PDB entry 5G2P | X-ray diffraction, 1.89 A resolution | chains C and D of the 4 polymer chains in the assembly

== Chain C (and D) ==
Molecule: Transaminase
Organism: Arthrobacter sp
Notes: EC 2.6.1.-; chain D of this document is another copy of the same molecule, construct and numbering; everything in this record applies to it too
Amino-acid sequence (485 residues; numbered 1 to 485; the number before each row is that of its first residue):
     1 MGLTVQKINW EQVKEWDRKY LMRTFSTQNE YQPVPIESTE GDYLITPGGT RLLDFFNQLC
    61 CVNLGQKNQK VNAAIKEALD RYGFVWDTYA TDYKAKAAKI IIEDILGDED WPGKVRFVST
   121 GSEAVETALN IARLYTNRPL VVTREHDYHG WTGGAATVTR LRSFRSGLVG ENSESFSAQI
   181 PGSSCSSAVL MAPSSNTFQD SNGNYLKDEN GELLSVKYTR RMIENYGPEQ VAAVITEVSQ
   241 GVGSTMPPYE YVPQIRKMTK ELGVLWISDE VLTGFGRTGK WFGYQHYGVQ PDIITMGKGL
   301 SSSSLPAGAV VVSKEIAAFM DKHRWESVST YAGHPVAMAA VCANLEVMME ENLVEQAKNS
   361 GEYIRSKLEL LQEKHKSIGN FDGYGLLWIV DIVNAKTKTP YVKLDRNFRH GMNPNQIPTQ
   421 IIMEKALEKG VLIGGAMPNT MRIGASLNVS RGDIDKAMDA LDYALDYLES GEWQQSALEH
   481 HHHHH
Not modelled in the structure: 1-6, 184-186, 200-202, 474-485 (chain D: 1-6, 184-186, 201-202, 474-485)
Glycans and other covalent adducts: pyridoxal phosphate (PLP) linked to Lys-298
Ligand contacts: pyridoxal phosphate (PLP): Thr-120, Gly-121, Ser-122, Val-125, Tyr-148, His-149, Gly-150, Trp-151, Glu-237, Asp-269, Val-271, Leu-272

== Chain C / chain D interface ==
Pairs across the interface (298; chain C residue first):
  Ile-8(C) / Arg-81(D)
  Ile-8(C) / Asp-92(D)
  Trp-10(C) / Arg-81(D)
  Trp-10(C) / Asp-92(D)
  Val-13(C) / Thr-91(D)
  Val-13(C) / Asp-92(D)
  Val-13(C) / Ala-95(D)
  Trp-16(C) / Ala-95(D)  hydrophobic
  Trp-16(C) / Lys-96(D)
  Trp-16(C) / Lys-99(D)
  Asp-17(C) / Ala-90(D)
  Asp-17(C) / Ala-95(D)
  Arg-18(C) / Lys-114(D)  hydrogen bond (backbone-side chain)
  Lys-19(C) / Gly-113(D)
  Lys-19(C) / Lys-114(D)
  Tyr-20(C) / Ala-98(D)  hydrophobic
  Tyr-20(C) / Lys-99(D)
  Tyr-20(C) / Ile-102(D)  hydrophobic
  Tyr-20(C) / Glu-103(D)  hydrogen bond
  Tyr-20(C) / Gly-113(D)
  Tyr-20(C) / Lys-114(D)
  Tyr-20(C) / Val-115(D)  hydrogen bond (backbone-backbone)
  Leu-21(C) / Lys-94(D)
  Leu-21(C) / Ala-98(D)  hydrophobic
  Leu-21(C) / Lys-114(D)  hydrogen bond (backbone-side chain)
  Leu-21(C) / Val-115(D)
  Leu-21(C) / Phe-117(D)  hydrophobic
  Met-22(C) / Lys-114(D)
  Met-22(C) / Val-115(D)  hydrogen bond (backbone-backbone)
  Met-22(C) / Arg-116(D)
  Met-22(C) / Ile-131(D)  hydrophobic
  Met-22(C) / Met-320(D)  hydrophobic
  Met-22(C) / Trp-325(D)  hydrophobic
  Arg-23(C) / Lys-114(D)
  Arg-23(C) / Asp-321(D)
  Arg-23(C) / Trp-325(D)
  Thr-24(C) / Asp-87(D)
  Thr-24(C) / Arg-116(D)
  Thr-24(C) / Trp-325(D)
  Thr-24(C) / Ser-327(D)
  Phe-25(C) / Arg-324(D)
  Phe-25(C) / Trp-325(D)  hydrogen bond (backbone-backbone)
  Phe-25(C) / Glu-326(D)
  Phe-25(C) / Ser-327(D)
  Phe-25(C) / Val-328(D)  hydrophobic
  Ser-26(C) / His-323(D)
  Thr-27(C) / Asp-321(D)
  Thr-27(C) / Lys-322(D)
  Thr-27(C) / His-323(D)
  Thr-27(C) / Arg-324(D)
  Gln-28(C) / Lys-114(D)  hydrogen bond
  Gln-28(C) / Asp-321(D)  hydrogen bond (backbone-backbone)
  Glu-30(C) / Arg-324(D)  salt bridge
  Val-34(C) / Tyr-89(D)
  Val-34(C) / Ala-90(D)  hydrogen bond (backbone-backbone)
  Pro-35(C) / Ala-90(D)
  Ile-36(C) / Tyr-82(D)  hydrogen bond (backbone-side chain)
  Ile-36(C) / Val-85(D)  hydrophobic
  Ile-36(C) / Tyr-89(D)  hydrophobic
  Ile-36(C) / Ala-90(D)  hydrogen bond (backbone-backbone)
  Ile-36(C) / Thr-91(D)
  Glu-37(C) / Arg-81(D)  salt bridge
  Glu-37(C) / Tyr-82(D)  hydrogen bond (backbone-side chain)
  Ser-38(C) / Arg-81(D)
  Thr-39(C) / Arg-81(D)  hydrogen bond (backbone-backbone)
  Thr-39(C) / Gly-83(D)
  Leu-44(C) / Tyr-89(D)
  Gln-58(C) / Phe-84(D)
  Gln-58(C) / Val-85(D)
  Gln-58(C) / Trp-86(D)  hydrogen bond (side chain-backbone)
  Gln-58(C) / Tyr-89(D)
  Leu-59(C) / Trp-86(D)
  Leu-59(C) / Val-328(D)  hydrophobic
  Leu-59(C) / Thr-330(D)
  Cys-61(C) / Phe-84(D)  hydrophobic
  Cys-61(C) / Thr-330(D)
  Val-62(C) / Phe-84(D)  hydrophobic
  Gln-66(C) / Gly-83(D)
  Gln-66(C) / Phe-84(D)  hydrogen bond (side chain-backbone)
  Lys-67(C) / Leu-79(D)
  Lys-67(C) / Asp-80(D)  hydrogen bond (side chain-backbone)
  Lys-67(C) / Arg-81(D)
  Lys-67(C) / Tyr-82(D)
  Lys-67(C) / Gly-83(D)
  Asn-72(C) / Leu-79(D)  hydrogen bond (side chain-backbone)
  Asn-72(C) / Tyr-82(D)  hydrogen bond (side chain-backbone)
  Ile-75(C) / Leu-79(D)  hydrophobic
  Lys-76(C) / Lys-76(D)
  Lys-76(C) / Asp-80(D)  salt bridge
  Leu-79(C) / Lys-67(D)
  Leu-79(C) / Asn-72(D)  hydrogen bond (backbone-side chain)
  Leu-79(C) / Ile-75(D)  hydrophobic
  Asp-80(C) / Lys-67(D)  hydrogen bond (backbone-side chain)
  Asp-80(C) / Lys-76(D)  salt bridge
  Arg-81(C) / Ile-8(D)
  Arg-81(C) / Trp-10(D)
  Arg-81(C) / Glu-37(D)  salt bridge
  Arg-81(C) / Ser-38(D)
  Arg-81(C) / Thr-39(D)  hydrogen bond (backbone-backbone)
  Arg-81(C) / Lys-67(D)
  Tyr-82(C) / Ile-36(D)  hydrogen bond (side chain-backbone)
  Tyr-82(C) / Glu-37(D)  hydrogen bond (side chain-backbone)
  Tyr-82(C) / Lys-67(D)
  Tyr-82(C) / Asn-72(D)  hydrogen bond (backbone-side chain)
  Gly-83(C) / Thr-39(D)
  Gly-83(C) / Gln-66(D)
  Gly-83(C) / Lys-67(D)
  Phe-84(C) / Gln-58(D)
  Phe-84(C) / Cys-61(D)  hydrophobic
  Phe-84(C) / Val-62(D)  hydrophobic
  Phe-84(C) / Gln-66(D)  hydrogen bond (backbone-side chain)
  Phe-84(C) / Ser-303(D)
  Val-85(C) / Ile-36(D)  hydrophobic
  Val-85(C) / Gln-58(D)
  Trp-86(C) / Gln-58(D)  hydrogen bond (backbone-side chain)
  Trp-86(C) / Leu-59(D)  hydrophobic
  Asp-87(C) / Thr-24(D)
  Tyr-89(C) / Val-34(D)
  Tyr-89(C) / Ile-36(D)  hydrophobic
  Tyr-89(C) / Leu-44(D)
  Tyr-89(C) / Gln-58(D)
  Tyr-89(C) / Leu-432(D)
  Ala-90(C) / Asp-17(D)
  Ala-90(C) / Val-34(D)  hydrogen bond (backbone-backbone)
  Ala-90(C) / Pro-35(D)
  Ala-90(C) / Ile-36(D)  hydrogen bond (backbone-backbone)
  Thr-91(C) / Val-13(D)
  Thr-91(C) / Ile-36(D)
  Asp-92(C) / Ile-8(D)
  Asp-92(C) / Trp-10(D)
  Asp-92(C) / Val-13(D)
  Lys-94(C) / Leu-21(D)
  Ala-95(C) / Val-13(D)
  Ala-95(C) / Trp-16(D)  hydrophobic
  Ala-95(C) / Asp-17(D)
  Lys-96(C) / Trp-16(D)
  Ala-98(C) / Tyr-20(D)  hydrophobic
  Ala-98(C) / Leu-21(D)  hydrophobic
  Lys-99(C) / Trp-16(D)
  Lys-99(C) / Tyr-20(D)
  Ile-102(C) / Tyr-20(D)  hydrophobic
  Glu-103(C) / Tyr-20(D)  hydrogen bond
  Gly-113(C) / Lys-19(D)
  Gly-113(C) / Tyr-20(D)
  Lys-114(C) / Arg-18(D)  hydrogen bond (side chain-backbone)
  Lys-114(C) / Lys-19(D)
  Lys-114(C) / Tyr-20(D)
  Lys-114(C) / Leu-21(D)  hydrogen bond (side chain-backbone)
  Lys-114(C) / Met-22(D)
  Lys-114(C) / Arg-23(D)
  Lys-114(C) / Gln-28(D)  hydrogen bond
  Val-115(C) / Tyr-20(D)  hydrogen bond (backbone-backbone)
  Val-115(C) / Leu-21(D)
  Val-115(C) / Met-22(D)  hydrogen bond (backbone-backbone)
  Arg-116(C) / Met-22(D)
  Arg-116(C) / Thr-24(D)
  Phe-117(C) / Leu-21(D)  hydrophobic
  Ser-119(C) / Thr-120(D)
  Ser-119(C) / Tyr-331(D)
  Thr-120(C) / Ser-119(D)
  Thr-120(C) / Glu-123(D)  hydrogen bond
  Glu-123(C) / Thr-120(D)  hydrogen bond
  Glu-123(C) / Trp-151(D)
  Glu-126(C) / Trp-151(D)
  Glu-126(C) / Thr-152(D)
  Glu-126(C) / Gly-153(D)  hydrogen bond (side chain-backbone)
  Thr-127(C) / Trp-151(D)
  Asn-130(C) / Ile-180(D)
  Ile-131(C) / Met-22(D)  hydrophobic
  Arg-133(C) / Ile-180(D)
  Arg-133(C) / Pro-181(D)
  Leu-134(C) / Ser-166(D)
  Leu-134(C) / Leu-168(D)  hydrophobic
  Leu-134(C) / Gln-179(D)
  Leu-134(C) / Ile-180(D)  hydrophobic
  Asn-137(C) / Pro-181(D)
  Arg-138(C) / Pro-181(D)
  Pro-139(C) / Pro-181(D)
  Tyr-148(C) / Val-328(D)  hydrogen bond (side chain-backbone)
  Trp-151(C) / Glu-123(D)
  Trp-151(C) / Glu-126(D)
  Trp-151(C) / Thr-127(D)
  Trp-151(C) / Val-328(D)
  Trp-151(C) / Ser-329(D)
  Thr-152(C) / Glu-123(D)
  Thr-152(C) / Glu-126(D)
  Gly-153(C) / Glu-126(D)  hydrogen bond (backbone-side chain)
  Gly-153(C) / Gly-154(D)
  Gly-154(C) / Gly-153(D)
  Arg-162(C) / Glu-326(D)
  Ser-163(C) / Glu-326(D)
  Phe-164(C) / Glu-326(D)
  Phe-164(C) / Val-328(D)  hydrophobic
  Arg-165(C) / Glu-326(D)
  Ser-166(C) / Leu-134(D)
  Ser-166(C) / Trp-325(D)  hydrogen bond (backbone-side chain)
  Ser-166(C) / Glu-326(D)  hydrogen bond (backbone-backbone)
  Ser-166(C) / Ser-327(D)  hydrogen bond
  Gly-167(C) / Arg-324(D)
  Gly-167(C) / Trp-325(D)
  Gly-167(C) / Glu-326(D)  hydrogen bond (backbone-backbone)
  Leu-168(C) / Phe-319(D)  hydrophobic
  Leu-168(C) / His-323(D)
  Leu-168(C) / Arg-324(D)
  Leu-168(C) / Trp-325(D)
  Val-169(C) / His-323(D)
  Val-169(C) / Arg-324(D)  hydrogen bond (backbone-backbone)
  Val-169(C) / Glu-326(D)
  Gly-170(C) / Arg-324(D)
  Glu-171(C) / Arg-324(D)
  Asn-172(C) / Arg-324(D)  hydrogen bond
  Phe-176(C) / His-323(D)
  Ile-180(C) / Asn-130(D)
  Ile-180(C) / Arg-133(D)
  Ile-180(C) / Leu-134(D)  hydrophobic
  Pro-181(C) / Arg-133(D)
  Pro-181(C) / Asn-137(D)
  Pro-181(C) / Arg-138(D)
  Pro-181(C) / Pro-139(D)
  Lys-298(C) / Thr-330(D)
  Lys-298(C) / Tyr-331(D)  hydrogen bond (backbone-side chain)
  Ser-301(C) / Tyr-331(D)
  Ser-303(C) / Phe-84(D)
  Ser-303(C) / Tyr-331(D)
  Ser-303(C) / His-334(D)  hydrogen bond (backbone-side chain)
  Ser-304(C) / His-334(D)  hydrogen bond (backbone-side chain)
  Leu-305(C) / Leu-305(D)  hydrophobic
  Leu-305(C) / His-334(D)
  Pro-306(C) / Tyr-331(D)  hydrophobic
  Ala-307(C) / Tyr-331(D)
  Phe-319(C) / Leu-168(D)  hydrophobic
  Met-320(C) / Met-22(D)  hydrophobic
  Met-320(C) / Leu-168(D)  hydrophobic
  Asp-321(C) / Arg-23(D)
  Asp-321(C) / Thr-27(D)
  Asp-321(C) / Gln-28(D)  hydrogen bond (backbone-backbone)
  Lys-322(C) / Thr-27(D)
  His-323(C) / Ser-26(D)
  His-323(C) / Thr-27(D)
  His-323(C) / Leu-168(D)
  His-323(C) / Val-169(D)
  His-323(C) / Phe-176(D)
  Arg-324(C) / Phe-25(D)
  Arg-324(C) / Thr-27(D)
  Arg-324(C) / Glu-30(D)  salt bridge
  Arg-324(C) / Gly-167(D)
  Arg-324(C) / Leu-168(D)
  Arg-324(C) / Val-169(D)  hydrogen bond (backbone-backbone)
  Arg-324(C) / Gly-170(D)
  Arg-324(C) / Glu-171(D)
  Arg-324(C) / Asn-172(D)  hydrogen bond
  Arg-324(C) / His-410(D)  hydrogen bond (side chain-backbone)
  Arg-324(C) / Gly-411(D)  hydrogen bond (side chain-backbone)
  Arg-324(C) / Met-412(D)  hydrogen bond (side chain-backbone)
  Arg-324(C) / Pro-414(D)
  Trp-325(C) / Met-22(D)  hydrophobic
  Trp-325(C) / Arg-23(D)
  Trp-325(C) / Thr-24(D)
  Trp-325(C) / Phe-25(D)  hydrogen bond (backbone-backbone)
  Trp-325(C) / Ser-166(D)  hydrogen bond (side chain-backbone)
  Trp-325(C) / Gly-167(D)
  Trp-325(C) / Leu-168(D)
  Glu-326(C) / Phe-25(D)
  Glu-326(C) / Arg-162(D)
  Glu-326(C) / Ser-163(D)
  Glu-326(C) / Phe-164(D)
  Glu-326(C) / Arg-165(D)
  Glu-326(C) / Ser-166(D)  hydrogen bond (backbone-backbone)
  Glu-326(C) / Gly-167(D)  hydrogen bond (backbone-backbone)
  Glu-326(C) / Arg-409(D)  salt bridge
  Glu-326(C) / His-410(D)  salt bridge
  Ser-327(C) / Thr-24(D)
  Ser-327(C) / Phe-25(D)
  Ser-327(C) / Ser-166(D)  hydrogen bond
  Val-328(C) / Leu-59(D)  hydrophobic
  Val-328(C) / Tyr-148(D)  hydrogen bond (backbone-side chain)
  Val-328(C) / Trp-151(D)
  Val-328(C) / Phe-164(D)  hydrophobic
  Ser-329(C) / Trp-151(D)
  Thr-330(C) / Leu-59(D)
  Thr-330(C) / Cys-61(D)
  Thr-330(C) / Lys-298(D)
  Tyr-331(C) / Ser-119(D)
  Tyr-331(C) / Lys-298(D)  hydrogen bond (side chain-backbone)
  Tyr-331(C) / Ser-301(D)
  Tyr-331(C) / Ser-303(D)
  Tyr-331(C) / Pro-306(D)  hydrophobic
  Tyr-331(C) / Ala-307(D)
  His-334(C) / Ser-303(D)  hydrogen bond (side chain-backbone)
  His-334(C) / Ser-304(D)  hydrogen bond (side chain-backbone)
  His-334(C) / Leu-305(D)
  Arg-409(C) / Glu-326(D)  salt bridge
  His-410(C) / Arg-324(D)  hydrogen bond (backbone-side chain)
  His-410(C) / Glu-326(D)  salt bridge
  Gly-411(C) / Arg-324(D)
  Met-412(C) / Arg-324(D)  hydrogen bond (backbone-side chain)
  Pro-414(C) / Arg-324(D)
  Leu-432(C) / Tyr-89(D)
Other interface residues (no listed pair), chain C (126 interface residues in all): Pro-33, Val-118, Ser-122, Ala-178, Gln-179, Gly-182, Gly-297, Val-310, Val-312, Val-336
Other interface residues (no listed pair), chain D (127 interface residues in all): Asn-29, Pro-33, Val-118, Ser-122, Ala-178, Gly-182, Gly-297, Val-310, Val-312, Val-336

== In short ==
The interface between chain C and chain D involves 126 residues on one side and 127 on the other; the contacts
include 65 hydrogen bonds and 10 salt bridges. Among the polar pairs are Glu-30(C)/Arg-324(D),
Glu-37(C)/Arg-81(D) and Lys-76(C)/Asp-80(D). Pyridoxal phosphate is covalently linked to Lys-298(C).
Both chains are Transaminase (Arthrobacter sp). Entry 5G2P (The crystal structure of a S-selective
transaminase from Arthrobacter sp) was determined by X-ray diffraction together with 5G09, 5G0A and 5G2Q from
the same study.
